5QY5 - chains A and B; structure by X-ray diffraction, 1.51 A resolution.

== Chain A ==
Protein: Pre-mRNA-splicing factor 8
Organism: Saccharomyces cerevisiae (strain ATCC 204508 / S288c)
Notes: fragment: yPrp8 RNaseH
UniProt: P33334 (PRP8_YEAST); residue numbers follow UniProt; this construct covers 1836-2090
Amino-acid sequence (258 residues; each row starts with the number of its first residue):
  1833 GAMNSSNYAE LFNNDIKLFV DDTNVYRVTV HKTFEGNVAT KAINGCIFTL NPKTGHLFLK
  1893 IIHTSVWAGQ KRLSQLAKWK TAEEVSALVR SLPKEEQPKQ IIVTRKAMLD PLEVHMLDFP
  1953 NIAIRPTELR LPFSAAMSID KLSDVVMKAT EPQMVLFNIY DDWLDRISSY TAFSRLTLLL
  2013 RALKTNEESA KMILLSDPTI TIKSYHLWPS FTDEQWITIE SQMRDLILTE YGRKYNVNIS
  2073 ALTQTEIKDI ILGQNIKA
Unresolved in the structure: 2090
Differences from the reference sequence: expression tag (1833-1835)
Ligand contacts:
  - r-1,2-propanediol (PGR), molecule 1: Asn1846, Ile1848, Asn1883, Lys1885, Thr1886
  - r-1,2-propanediol (PGR), molecule 2: Glu1945, Pro1952, Ile1954, Ala1955, Ile1956
  - r-1,2-propanediol (PGR), molecule 3: Ser1970, Ile1971, Asp1972, Leu2015, Lys2023, Leu2026, Leu2027, Ile2034, Leu2039, Trp2040, Pro2041
UniProt features mapped onto this chain:
  - mutagenesis: Asp1853 (D1853A: Alters protein folding. Severely impaired growth. Strongly reduced growth at 35 degrees Celsius; when associated with A-1854; D1853N: Reduced growth at 30 degrees Celsius ...), Asp1854 (D1854A: Reduced growth at 30 degrees Celsius. Strongly reduced growth at 16 degrees Celsius. Strongly reduced growth at 35 degrees Celsius; when associated with A-1853 ...), Thr1855 (T1855A: Reduced growth at 30 degrees Celsius. Strongly reduced growth at 16 degrees Celsius), Thr1936 (T1936A: Reduced growth at 30 degrees Celsius. Strongly reduced growth at 16 degrees Celsius), Arg1937 (R1937K: Severely impaired growth. Reduced growth at 30 degrees Celsius. Strongly reduced growth at 16 degrees Celsius)

== Chain B ==
Protein: A1 cistron-splicing factor AAR2
Organism: Saccharomyces cerevisiae (strain ATCC 204508 / S288c)
Notes: fragment: GAMA - Aar2(1-152) - SSSSS - Aar2(171-317); engineered mutation(s): L153_D170delinsSSSSS
UniProt: P32357 (AAR2_YEAST); numbering as in UniProt; present here: 1-152, 171-317
Amino-acid sequence (308 residues; numbered -3 to 317; 13 numbers in that range are skipped by the numbering (no residue carries them; nothing is unmodelled there); the number before each row is that of its first residue; numbers below 1 keep their minus sign (Gly-3 is residue -3)):
    -3 GAMAMNTVPF TSAPIEVTIG IDQYSFNVKE NQPFHGIKDI PIGHVHVIHF QHADNSSMRY
    57 GYWFDCRMGN FYIQYDPKDG LYKMMEERDG AKFENIVHNF KERQMMVSYP KIDEDDTWYN
   117 LTEFVQMDKI RKIVRKDENQ FSYVDSSMTT VQENEL
   166 SSSSSDPAHS LNYTVINFKS REAIRPGHEM EDFLDKSYYL NTVMLQGIFK NSSNYFGELQ
   226 FAFLNAMFFG NYGSSLQWHA MIELICSSAT VPKHMLDKLD EILYYQIKTL PEQYSDILLN
   286 ERVWNICLYS SFQKNSLHNT EKIMENKYPE LL
Unresolved in the structure: -3 to 0, 166-169
Differences from the reference sequence: expression tag (-3 to 0); linker (166-170)
Ligand contacts: 2,4,5-tris(fluoranyl)-3-methoxy-benzoic acid (SYA): Pro5, Phe6, Thr7, Tyr68, Gln70, Glu83, Lys88, Phe89, Ile92, Phe96
UniProt features mapped onto this chain:
  - region: Leu261 to Ile282 (Leucine-zipper)
  - modified residue: Ser253 (Phosphoserine), Thr274 (Phosphothreonine)
  - mutagenesis: Ser253 (S253A: No effect on interaction with PRP8; S253D/E: Disrupts interaction with PRP8)

== Interface between chain A and chain B ==
Pairs across the interface (16; chain A residue first):
  Gln1907(A) with Met195(B); Leu199(B)
  Leu1908(A) with Met195(B), hydrophobic
  Trp1911(A) with Glu194(B); Met195(B), hydrophobic; Phe198(B), hydrophobic
  Asp1942(A) with Lys184(B), salt bridge
  Glu1945(A) with Lys184(B), salt bridge
  Val1946(A) with Ile189(B), hydrophobic; Glu194(B); Phe198(B), hydrophobic
  His1947(A) with Glu194(B), salt bridge
  Leu1949(A) with Lys184(B); Ser185(B); Arg186(B)
  Asp1950(A) with Arg186(B), salt bridge

== Overview ==
9 residues of chain A and 8 residues of chain B are in contact; the contacts include 4 salt bridges. Polar
pairs include Asp1942(A)-Lys184(B), Glu1945(A)-Lys184(B) and His1947(A)-Glu194(B). Ligands of chain A: 3
copies of r-1,2-propanediol. Ligands of chain B: 2,4,5-tris(fluoranyl)-3-methoxy-benzoic acid.
Chain A is Pre-mRNA-splicing factor 8 and chain B is A1 cistron-splicing factor AAR2, both from Saccharomyces
cerevisiae (strain ATCC 204508 / S288c); the structure, PanDDA analysis group deposition -- Aar2/RNaseH in
complex with fragment F2X-Entry C02a, was determined by X-ray diffraction, deposited together with 5QY1, 5QY2,
5QY3, 5QY4, 5QY6, 5QY7 and 128 further entries.
